Entry 9CZF (X-ray diffraction, 2.53 A resolution); this record covers chains C and D of the 4 polymer chains in the assembly.

[Chain C]
Name: 17E6 Fab light chain
Organism: Mus musculus
Notes: antibody fragment or engineered binder
Sequence (214 residues; numbered 1 to 214; the number before each row is that of its first residue):
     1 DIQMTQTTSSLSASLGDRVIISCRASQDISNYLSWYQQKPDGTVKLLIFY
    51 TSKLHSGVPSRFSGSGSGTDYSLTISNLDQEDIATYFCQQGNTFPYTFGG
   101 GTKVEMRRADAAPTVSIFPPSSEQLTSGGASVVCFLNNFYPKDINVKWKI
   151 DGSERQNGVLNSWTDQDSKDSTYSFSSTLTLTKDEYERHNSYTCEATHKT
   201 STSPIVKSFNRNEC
Cystine bridges: C23-C88, C134-C194

[Chain D]
Name: 17E6 Fab heavy chain
Organism: Mus musculus
Notes: antibody fragment or engineered binder
Sequence (218 residues; row label = number of the first residue in the row):
     1 QVQLQQSGAELAEPGASVKMSCKASGYTFSSFWMHWVKQRPGQGLEWIGY
    51 INPNSGYTECNEIFRDKATMTADTSSSTAYMQLSGLTSEDSAVYYCASFL
   101 GRGAMDYWGQGTSVTVSSAKTTAPSVYPLAPVCGDTTGSSVTLGCLVKGY
   151 FPEPVTLTWNSGSLSAGVHTFPAVLQSSLYTLSSSVTVVASTWPSQSITC
   201 NVAHPASSTKVDKKIEPR
Disordered / not traced: 134-137, 218
Cystine bridges: C22-C96, C145-C200

[How chain C and chain D interact]
Inter-chain disulfides: C214(C)-C133(D)
Pairs across the interface (78):
  Y32(C) - R102(D)  hydrogen bond
  S34(C) - G103(D)
  S34(C) - A104(D)
  Y36(C) - A104(D)
  Y36(C) - M105(D)  hydrogen bond (side chain-backbone)
  Y36(C) - W108(D)
  Q38(C) - Q39(D)  hydrogen bond
  Q38(C) - Y95(D)  hydrogen bond
  G42(C) - Y95(D)  hydrogen bond (backbone-side chain)
  V44(C) - W108(D)  hydrophobic
  L46(C) - L100(D)  hydrophobic
  L46(C) - M105(D)
  L46(C) - D106(D)
  F49(C) - L100(D)  hydrophobic
  F49(C) - A104(D)  hydrophobic
  Y50(C) - R102(D)
  H55(C) - D106(D)
  H55(C) - Y107(D)
  F87(C) - L45(D)  hydrophobic
  Q89(C) - G103(D)  hydrogen bond (side chain-backbone)
  Q89(C) - M105(D)
  G91(C) - G103(D)
  F94(C) - W47(D)  hydrophobic
  F94(C) - Y50(D)  hydrophobic
  F94(C) - E59(D)
  P95(C) - W47(D)  hydrophobic
  P95(C) - N61(D)
  Y96(C) - H35(D)
  Y96(C) - W47(D)
  Y96(C) - F99(D)
  Y96(C) - G103(D)
  F98(C) - L45(D)
  F98(C) - M105(D)  hydrophobic
  S116(C) - T142(D)  hydrogen bond
  F118(C) - L129(D)
  F118(C) - A130(D)
  F118(C) - P131(D)
  F118(C) - T142(D)
  F118(C) - L143(D)
  F118(C) - G144(D)
  P119(C) - A130(D)
  P119(C) - V132(D)
  S121(C) - Y127(D)
  S121(C) - P128(D)
  E123(C) - Y127(D)
  E123(C) - P128(D)
  Q124(C) - Y127(D)
  Q124(C) - K148(D)
  S127(C) - Y127(D)
  S131(C) - L146(D)
  S131(C) - K148(D)
  V133(C) - L129(D)  hydrophobic
  F135(C) - G144(D)
  F135(C) - F171(D)  hydrophobic
  F135(C) - S183(D)
  F135(C) - S184(D)
  F135(C) - S185(D)
  N137(C) - H169(D)
  N137(C) - F171(D)
  N137(C) - S185(D)  hydrogen bond
  N138(C) - H169(D)  hydrogen bond
  L160(C) - L175(D)
  L160(C) - Q176(D)
  N161(C) - V174(D)
  S162(C) - F171(D)
  S162(C) - P172(D)  hydrogen bond (side chain-backbone)
  S162(C) - V174(D)
  W163(C) - P172(D)
  T164(C) - F171(D)
  D167(C) - H169(D)
  S174(C) - H169(D)  hydrogen bond
  S174(C) - F171(D)
  F175(C) - F171(D)
  S176(C) - F171(D)
  S176(C) - S183(D)  hydrogen bond
  T180(C) - Q176(D)
  F209(C) - V132(D)  hydrophobic
  C214(C) - C133(D)  disulfide
Other interface residues (no listed pair), chain C (44 interface residues in all): D1, I117, K169
Other interface residues (no listed pair), chain D (44 interface residues in all): W33, V37, G44, E46, A166, T170

[Summary]
Chain C and chain D each contribute 44 residues to their interface, with 1 disulfide bond and 12 hydrogen
bonds. Polar pairs include Y32(C)-R102(D), Y36(C)-M105(D) and Q38(C)-Q39(D).
Here chain C is 17E6 Fab light chain and chain D is 17E6 Fab heavy chain, both from Mus musculus. Entry 9CZF
(Crystal structure of integrin avb6 headpiece in complex with compound MORF-627) was determined by X-ray
diffraction together with 9CZ7, 9CZA and 9CZD from the same study.
